PDB entry 6CRQ | electron microscopy, 4.20 A resolution (low resolution: residue-level contacts below are approximate; hydrogen-bond / salt-bridge calls are withheld) | chains A and D of the 12 polymer chains in the assembly

Chain A:
Protein: Envelope glycoprotein gp160
Source organism: Human immunodeficiency virus 1
UniProtKB: Q2N0S5 (Q2N0S5_9HIV1); the construct lacks a stretch of the UniProt sequence and is renumbered around it, so the offset changes along the chain: 32-140 = UniProt 31-139; 149-184 = UniProt 140-175; 188-309 = UniProt 187-308; 312-321 = UniProt 309-318; 2 more segments
Sequence (480 residues; row label = number of the first residue in the row; note: 14 numbers in that range are skipped by the numbering (no residue carries them; nothing is unmodelled there); a row labelled like 184A-184K holds insertion residues (184A, then the next letters in order)):
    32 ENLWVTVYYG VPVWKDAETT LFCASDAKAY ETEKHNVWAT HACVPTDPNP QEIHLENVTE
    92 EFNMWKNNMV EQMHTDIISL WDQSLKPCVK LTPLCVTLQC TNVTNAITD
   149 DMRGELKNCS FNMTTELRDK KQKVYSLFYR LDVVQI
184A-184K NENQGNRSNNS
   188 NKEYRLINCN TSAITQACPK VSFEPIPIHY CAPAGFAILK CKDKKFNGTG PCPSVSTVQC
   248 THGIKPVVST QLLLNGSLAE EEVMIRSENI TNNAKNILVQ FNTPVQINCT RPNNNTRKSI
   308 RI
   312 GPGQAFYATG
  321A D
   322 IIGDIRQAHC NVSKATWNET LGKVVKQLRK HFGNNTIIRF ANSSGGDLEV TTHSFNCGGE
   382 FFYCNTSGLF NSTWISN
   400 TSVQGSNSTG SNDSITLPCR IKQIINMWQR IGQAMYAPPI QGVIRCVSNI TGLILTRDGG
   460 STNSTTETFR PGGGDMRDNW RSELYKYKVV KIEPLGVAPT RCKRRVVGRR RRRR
Unresolved in the structure: 32, 149, 184A-184K, 400-410, 508-513
Cystine bridges: Cys119-Cys205, Cys126-Cys196, Cys131-Cys157, Cys218-Cys247, Cys228-Cys239, Cys296-Cys331, Cys378-Cys445, Cys385-Cys418
Covalent attachments: N-acetylglucosamine (NAG) linked to Asn88, Asn133, Asn156, Asn160, Asn197, Asn234, Asn262, Asn295, Asn301, Asn332, Asn339, Asn363, Asn386, Asn448; glycan linked to Asn276
Differences from the reference sequence: conflict Ala137 (Asn136 in Q2N0S5), Asn332 (Thr330 in Q2N0S5), Cys501 (Ala498 in Q2N0S5); expression tag (509-513)
Reported in the primary citation:
  - self-association interface (contacts with another copy of this molecule); pairs are residue here / residue on that copy: Arg166-Lys169
  - contacts within the chain: Lys155-Arg178, Lys227-Lys229, Lys227-Lys485, Lys229-Lys485
  - conformationally variable residues (loop rearrangement): Asn160 to Lys171

Chain D:
Protein: PGV04 vh
Source organism: Homo sapiens
Sequence (228 residues; numbered 1 to 216 plus 12 insertion-coded residues; the number before each row is that of its first residue; a row labelled like 52A-52B holds insertion residues (52A, then the next letters in order)):
     1 QVQLVQSGSG VKKPGASVRV SCWTSEDIFE RTELI
   35A H
    36 WVRQAPGQGL EWIGWVK
52A-52B TV
    53 TGAVNFGSPD FRQRVSLTRD RDLFTAHMDI
82A-82C RGL
    83 TQGDTATYFC ARQKFYTG
100A-100F GQGWYF
   101 DLWGRGTLIV VSSASTKGPS VFPLAPSSKS TSGGTAALGC LVKDYFPEPV TVSWNSGALT
   161 SGVHTFPAVL QSSGLYSLSS VVTVPSSSLG TQTYICNVNH KPSNTKVDKK VEPKSC
Unresolved in the structure: 114-216
Cystine bridges: Cys22-Cys92

How chain A and chain D interact:
Pairs across the interface - 29 pairs, chain A then chain D:
  Glu275(A) - Gly100(D)
  Asn279(A) - Trp100D(D)
  Asn280(A) - Trp47(D)
  Asn280(A) - Trp50(D)
  Asn280(A) - Asn57(D)
  Asn280(A) - Trp100D(D)
  Ala281(A) - Trp50(D)
  Lys282(A) - Gly100(D)
  Ser365(A) - Val56(D)
  Ser365(A) - Arg64(D)
  Gly366(A) - Gly54(D)
  Gly367(A) - Gly54(D)
  Asp368(A) - Thr53(D)
  Asp368(A) - Arg71(D)
  Val371(A) - Thr53(D)
  Gln428(A) - Val52B(D)
  Gln428(A) - Arg73(D)
  Ile430(A) - Arg73(D)
  Ile430(A) - Asp74(D)
  Arg456(A) - Asn57(D)
  Asp457(A) - Asn57(D)
  Asp457(A) - Arg64(D)
  Gly458(A) - Asn57(D)
  Gly458(A) - Phe58(D)
  Gly458(A) - Gly59(D)
  Gly459(A) - Trp47(D)
  Gly459(A) - Gly59(D)
  Arg469(A) - Arg64(D)
  Gly472(A) - Thr53(D)
Interface residues without a listed pair, chain A (19 interface residues in all): Asn276
Interface residues without a listed pair, chain D (21 interface residues in all): Leu34, Ala55, Ser60, Tyr98, Thr99, Gly100A

Summary:
19 residues of chain A and 21 residues of chain D are in contact. Covalently linked N-acetylglucosamine: at
Asn88(A), Asn133(A), Asn156(A), Asn160(A), Asn197(A) and Asn234(A) and 8 more. The paper reports
conformational variability at Asn160(A); a self-association interface involving Arg166(A).
Here chain A is Envelope glycoprotein gp160 (Human immunodeficiency virus 1) and chain D is PGV04 vh (Homo
sapiens). Entry 6CRQ (Glutaraldehyde-treated BG505 SOSIP.664 Env in complex with PGV04 Fab) was determined by
electron microscopy.
